5KCJ - chains A and B; structure by X-ray diffraction, 2.09 A resolution.

[Chain A]
Molecule: Glutamate receptor ionotropic, NMDA 2A
From: Homo sapiens
Notes: fragment: Ligand binding domain GT linker
Reference sequence: Q12879 (NMDE1_HUMAN), isoform Q12879-2; the construct has insertions or renumbered stretches relative to UniProt, so the offset changes along the chain: 3-141 = UniProt 401-539; 144-285 = UniProt 661-802
Amino-acid sequence (285 residues; each row starts with the number of its first residue):
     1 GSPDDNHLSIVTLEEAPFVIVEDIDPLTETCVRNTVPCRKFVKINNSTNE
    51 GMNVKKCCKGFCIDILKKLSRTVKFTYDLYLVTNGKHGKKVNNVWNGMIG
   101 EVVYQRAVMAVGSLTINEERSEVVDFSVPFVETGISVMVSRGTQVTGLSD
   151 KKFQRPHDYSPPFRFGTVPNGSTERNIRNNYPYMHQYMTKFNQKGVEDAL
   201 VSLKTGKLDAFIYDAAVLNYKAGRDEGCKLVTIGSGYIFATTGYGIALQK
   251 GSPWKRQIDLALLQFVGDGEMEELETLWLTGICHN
Unresolved in the structure: 1-4, 284-285
Sequence notes: expression tag (1-2); linker (142-143)
Cystine bridges: C31-C57, C38-C58, C228-C283
Small-molecule neighbours:
  - 6RM (7-[(4-fluoranylphenoxy)methyl]-3-[(1R,2R)-2-(hydroxymethyl)cyclopropyl]-2-methyl-[1,3]thiazolo[3,2-a]pyrimidin-5-one): I116, V128, P129, F130, V131, E132, T241, T242, G243, L263, V266
  - glutamic acid (GLU): H87, S113, L114, T115, R120, G171, S172, T173, Y213, D214, Y244
UniProt features mapped onto this chain:
  - binding site (L-glutamate): S113, T115, R120, S172, T173, D214
  - glycosylation (N-linked (GlcNAc...) asparagine): N45, N46, N170

[Chain B]
Molecule: Glutamate receptor ionotropic, NMDA 1
From: Homo sapiens
Notes: fragment: Ligand binding domain GT linker
Reference sequence: Q05586 (NMDZ1_HUMAN), isoform Q05586-5; the construct has insertions or renumbered stretches relative to UniProt, so the offset changes along the chain: 3-153 = UniProt 415-565; 156-293 = UniProt 684-821
Amino-acid sequence (293 residues; numbered 1 to 293; the number before each row is that of its first residue):
     1 GSMSTRLKIVTIHQEPFVYVKPTLSDGTCKEEFTVNGDPVKKVICTGPND
    51 TSPGSPRHTVPQCCYGFCIDLLIKLARTMNFTYEVHLVADGKFGTQERVN
   101 NSNKKEWNGMMGELLSGQADMIVAPLTINNERAQYIEFSKPFKYQGLTIL
   151 VKKGTRITGINDPRLRNPSDKFIYATVKQSSVDIYFRRQVELSTMYRHME
   201 KHNYESAAEAIQAVRDNKLHAFIWDSAVLEFEASQKCDLVTTGELFFRSG
   251 FGIGMRKDSPWKQNVSLSILKSHENGFMEDLDKTWVRYQECDS
Unresolved in the structure: 1-4, 100-102, 288-293
Sequence notes: expression tag (1-2); linker (154-155)
Cystine bridges: C29-C63, C45-C64
Small-molecule neighbours:
  - 6RM (7-[(4-fluoranylphenoxy)methyl]-3-[(1R,2R)-2-(hydroxymethyl)cyclopropyl]-2-methyl-[1,3]thiazolo[3,2-a]pyrimidin-5-one): I128, K140, P141, Y144, G250, L270, H273
  - glycine (GLY): F93, P125, L126, T127, R132, S180, S181, W224, D225, F251

[Chain A / chain B interface]
Residue-residue contacts - 42 pairs, chain A then chain B:
  I116(A) - K140(B)
  I116(A) - L270(B)  hydrophobic
  N117(A) - L270(B)
  N117(A) - E274(B)
  E118(A) - L267(B)
  E118(A) - L270(B)
  E118(A) - K271(B)  salt bridge
  E118(A) - E274(B)  hydrogen bond (backbone-side chain)
  S121(A) - Q263(B)  hydrogen bond (backbone-side chain)
  S121(A) - L267(B)
  S121(A) - L270(B)
  F126(A) - K140(B)  hydrogen bond (backbone-side chain)
  S127(A) - K140(B)  hydrogen bond (backbone-side chain)
  P129(A) - P141(B)  hydrophobic
  E132(A) - Y144(B)
  N176(A) - E274(B)  hydrogen bond (side chain-backbone)
  N180(A) - E274(B)  hydrogen bond (side chain-backbone)
  N180(A) - N275(B)
  Y237(A) - E279(B)  hydrogen bond
  Y237(A) - R287(B)  hydrogen bond
  F239(A) - E274(B)
  F239(A) - E279(B)
  A240(A) - H273(B)
  A240(A) - E274(B)
  T241(A) - H273(B)  hydrogen bond
  K250(A) - Q263(B)
  R256(A) - Q134(B)  hydrogen bond (side chain-backbone)
  R256(A) - K257(B)
  L260(A) - N130(B)  hydrogen bond (backbone-side chain)
  L260(A) - A133(B)
  L260(A) - Q134(B)
  L263(A) - N129(B)
  L263(A) - N130(B)
  L263(A) - A133(B)  hydrophobic
  V266(A) - F247(B)
  G267(A) - Y185(B)
  G267(A) - R188(B)
  G267(A) - Q189(B)  hydrogen bond (backbone-side chain)
  G267(A) - F247(B)
  D268(A) - Q189(B)
  E272(A) - F246(B)
  E275(A) - R248(B)  salt bridge
Interface residues without a listed pair, chain A (25 interface residues in all): E122, Q264
Interface residues without a listed pair, chain B (26 interface residues in all): I128, E191, G276

[Overview]
25 residues of chain A face 26 of chain B across their interface, with 12 hydrogen bonds and 2 salt bridges.
Among the polar pairs are E118(A)-K271(B), E275(A)-R248(B) and E118(A)-E274(B). Compound 6RM is bound between
chain A and chain B. Chain A binds glutamic acid.
Here chain A is Glutamate receptor ionotropic, NMDA 2A and chain B is Glutamate receptor ionotropic, NMDA 1,
both from Homo sapiens. Entry 5KCJ (Structure of the human GluN1/GluN2A LBD in complex with GNE6901) was
determined by X-ray diffraction together with 5H8F, 5H8H, 5H8N, 5H8Q and 5H8S from the same study.
